3JC1 - chains Ab and Af of the 68 polymer chains in the assembly; structure by electron microscopy, 4.00 A resolution.

# Chain Ab (and Af)
Protein: Charged multivesicular body protein 1b
From: Homo sapiens
Notes: chain Af of this document is another copy of the same molecule, construct and numbering; everything in this record applies to it too
UniProtKB: Q7LBR1 (CHM1B_HUMAN); residues 1-160 here correspond to UniProt positions 4-163 (UniProt number = residue number + 3)
Sequence (160 residues; numbered 1 to 160; the number before each row is that of its first residue):
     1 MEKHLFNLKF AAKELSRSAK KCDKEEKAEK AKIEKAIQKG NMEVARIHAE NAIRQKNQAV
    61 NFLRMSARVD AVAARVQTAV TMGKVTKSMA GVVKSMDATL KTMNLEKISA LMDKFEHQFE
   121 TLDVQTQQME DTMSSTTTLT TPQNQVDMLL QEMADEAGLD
Differences from the reference sequence: conflict Glu34 (Lys37 in Q7LBR1)
Swiss-Prot annotation at these positions:
  - region: Met129 to Met153 (Interaction with IST1)

# How chain Ab and chain Af interact
Contacting residue pairs (9; chain Ab residue first):
  Arg75(Ab) - Phe119(Af)
  Arg75(Ab) - Asp123(Af)  salt bridge
  Val76(Ab) - Phe119(Af)  hydrophobic
  Ala79(Ab) - Phe119(Af)  hydrophobic
  Ala79(Ab) - Leu122(Af)  hydrophobic
  Met82(Ab) - Thr126(Af)
  Met82(Ab) - Met129(Af)  hydrophobic
  Thr86(Ab) - Gln125(Af)
  Thr86(Ab) - Met129(Af)
Also at the interface, not in a pair above, chain Ab (8 interface residues in all): Val72, Val85, Met89
Also at the interface, not in a pair above, chain Af (8 interface residues in all): Phe115, Met133

# Summary
Chain Ab and chain Af each contribute 8 residues to their interface; the contacts include 1 salt bridge. Its
one salt-bridged contact is Arg75(Ab)-Asp123(Af).
Chain Ab and chain Af are both Charged multivesicular body protein 1b (Homo sapiens); the structure, Electron
cryo-microscopy of the IST1-CHMP1B ESCRT-III copolymer, was determined by electron microscopy.
